PDB entry 8K1Z | electron microscopy, 3.41 A resolution | chains A and B

[Chain A (and B)]
Molecule: Potassium channel subfamily K member 9
From: Homo sapiens
Notes: chain B of this document is another copy of the same molecule, construct and numbering; everything in this record applies to it too
UniProt: Q9NPC2 (KCNK9_HUMAN); numbering as in UniProt (aligned over 1-259)
Chain sequence (275 residues; row label = number of the first residue in the row):
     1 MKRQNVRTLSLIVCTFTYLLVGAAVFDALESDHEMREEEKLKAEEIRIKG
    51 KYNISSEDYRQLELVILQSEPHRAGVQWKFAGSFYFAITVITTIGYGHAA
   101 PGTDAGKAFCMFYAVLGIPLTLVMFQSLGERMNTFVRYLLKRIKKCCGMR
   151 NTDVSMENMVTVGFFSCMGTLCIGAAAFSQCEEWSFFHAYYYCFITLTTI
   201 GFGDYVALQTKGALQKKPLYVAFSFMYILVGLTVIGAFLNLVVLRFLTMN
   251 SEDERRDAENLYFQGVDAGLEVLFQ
Disordered / not traced: 1, 148-152, 249-275
Differences from the reference sequence: expression tag (260-275)
Curated features (UniProtKB/Swiss-Prot):
  - region: Thr93 to His98 (Selectivity filter 1), Thr199 to Asp204 (Selectivity filter 2), Val243 to Thr248 (X-gate)
  - binding site (K(+)): Thr93, Ile94, Gly95, Tyr96, Thr199, Ile200, Gly201, Phe202
  - site: Trp78 (Forms a cation-pi interaction with protonated H-98, stabilizing the C-type inactivated state), His98 (pH sensor)
  - glycosylation: Asn53 (N-linked (GlcNAc...) asparagine)
  - natural variant: Gly236 (G236R: In BIBARS), Ala237 (A237D: In BIBARS)
  - mutagenesis: Trp78 (W78A/L/F: Impairs channel inhibition by extracellular acidification), Thr93 (T93C: Abolishes voltage gating. Conducts currents with linear I-V relationship characteristic of classical leak channels), His98 (H98D/N: Impairs channel inhibition by extracellular acidification. Does not affect channel ion selectivity), Thr199 (T199C: Abolishes voltage gating. Conducts currents with linear I-V relationship characteristic of classical leak channels)
Bound ions: K+ site 1: Thr93, Thr199 (shared with Thr93(B), Thr199(B) of chain B); K+ site 2: Thr93, Ile94, Thr199, Ile200 (shared with Thr93(B), Ile94(B), Thr199(B), Ile200(B) of chain B); K+ site 3: Ile94, Gly95, Ile200, Gly201 (shared with Ile94(B), Gly95(B), Ile200(B), Gly201(B) of chain B); K+ site 4: Gly95, Tyr96, Gly201, Phe202 (shared with Gly95(B), Tyr96(B), Gly201(B), Phe202(B) of chain B)

[How chain A and chain B interact]
Pairs across the interface (146):
  Gln4(A) - Arg131(B)
  Asn5(A) - Arg131(B)  hydrogen bond
  Arg7(A) - Ser127(B)
  Thr8(A) - Leu128(B)
  Thr8(A) - Arg131(B)
  Leu11(A) - Ser127(B)
  Thr15(A) - Leu120(B)
  Thr15(A) - Met124(B)
  Tyr18(A) - Tyr113(B)  hydrogen bond (backbone-side chain)
  Tyr18(A) - Leu116(B)
  Tyr18(A) - Gly117(B)
  Leu19(A) - Phe84(B)  hydrophobic
  Leu19(A) - Ala87(B)  hydrophobic
  Leu19(A) - Ile88(B)  hydrophobic
  Leu19(A) - Ile91(B)  hydrophobic
  Leu19(A) - Tyr113(B)  hydrogen bond (backbone-side chain)
  Leu20(A) - Phe80(B)  hydrophobic
  Leu20(A) - Phe84(B)  hydrophobic
  Gly22(A) - Tyr113(B)
  Ala23(A) - Ser83(B)
  Ala23(A) - Phe84(B)
  Val25(A) - Phe109(B)  hydrophobic
  Phe26(A) - Trp78(B)  hydrophobic
  Phe26(A) - Ser83(B)
  Phe26(A) - Phe86(B)  hydrophobic
  Phe26(A) - Phe109(B)  hydrophobic
  Phe26(A) - Cys110(B)  hydrophobic
  Asp27(A) - Trp78(B)
  Asp27(A) - Lys79(B)
  Asp27(A) - Phe80(B)  hydrogen bond (side chain-backbone)
  Asp27(A) - Ser83(B)  hydrogen bond (backbone-side chain)
  Glu30(A) - Trp78(B)
  Glu30(A) - Pro101(B)
  Glu30(A) - Gly102(B)
  Glu30(A) - Thr103(B)
  His33(A) - Gly102(B)
  His33(A) - Thr103(B)
  Glu34(A) - Val76(B)
  Glu34(A) - Gln77(B)  hydrogen bond (side chain-backbone)
  Glu34(A) - Trp78(B)
  Glu38(A) - His72(B)
  Glu38(A) - Gly75(B)
  Leu41(A) - Val65(B)
  Leu41(A) - Gln68(B)
  Leu41(A) - Ser69(B)
  Leu41(A) - His72(B)
  Lys42(A) - Arg73(B)
  Glu44(A) - Gln61(B)
  Glu44(A) - Val65(B)
  Glu45(A) - Arg73(B)  salt bridge
  Arg47(A) - Gln61(B)
  Ile48(A) - Leu62(B)  hydrophobic
  Tyr52(A) - Ser55(B)
  Tyr52(A) - Asp58(B)  hydrogen bond
  Ser55(A) - Tyr52(B)
  Asp58(A) - Tyr52(B)  hydrogen bond
  Gln61(A) - Glu44(B)
  Gln61(A) - Arg47(B)
  Leu62(A) - Ile48(B)  hydrophobic
  Glu63(A) - Ile66(B)
  Val65(A) - Leu41(B)
  Val65(A) - Glu44(B)
  Ile66(A) - Glu63(B)
  Ile66(A) - Ile66(B)  hydrophobic
  Leu67(A) - Glu70(B)
  Gln68(A) - Leu41(B)
  Ser69(A) - Leu41(B)
  Glu70(A) - Leu67(B)
  His72(A) - Glu38(B)
  His72(A) - Leu41(B)
  Arg73(A) - Lys42(B)
  Arg73(A) - Glu45(B)  salt bridge
  Gly75(A) - Glu38(B)
  Val76(A) - Glu34(B)
  Gln77(A) - Glu34(B)  hydrogen bond (backbone-side chain)
  Trp78(A) - Asp27(B)
  Trp78(A) - Glu30(B)
  Trp78(A) - Glu34(B)
  Lys79(A) - Asp27(B)
  Phe80(A) - Leu20(B)  hydrophobic
  Phe80(A) - Asp27(B)  hydrogen bond (backbone-side chain)
  Ser83(A) - Ala23(B)
  Ser83(A) - Phe26(B)
  Ser83(A) - Asp27(B)  hydrogen bond (side chain-backbone)
  Phe84(A) - Leu19(B)  hydrophobic
  Phe84(A) - Leu20(B)  hydrophobic
  Phe84(A) - Ala23(B)
  Phe86(A) - Phe26(B)  hydrophobic
  Phe86(A) - Phe202(B)  hydrophobic
  Ala87(A) - Leu19(B)  hydrophobic
  Ile88(A) - Leu19(B)  hydrophobic
  Val90(A) - Phe202(B)  hydrophobic
  Ile91(A) - Leu19(B)  hydrophobic
  Thr93(A) - Thr199(B)
  Ile94(A) - Ile200(B)
  Gly95(A) - Ile200(B)
  Gly95(A) - Gly201(B)
  Gly95(A) - Phe202(B)
  Gly97(A) - Phe202(B)
  Pro101(A) - Glu30(B)
  Gly102(A) - Glu30(B)
  Gly102(A) - His33(B)
  Thr103(A) - Glu30(B)
  Thr103(A) - His33(B)
  Asp104(A) - Phe187(B)
  Asp104(A) - His188(B)  salt bridge
  Lys107(A) - His188(B)
  Lys107(A) - Tyr205(B)
  Phe109(A) - Val25(B)  hydrophobic
  Phe109(A) - Phe26(B)  hydrophobic
  Cys110(A) - Phe26(B)  hydrophobic
  Met111(A) - Tyr191(B)  hydrophobic
  Met111(A) - Phe194(B)  hydrophobic
  Tyr113(A) - Tyr18(B)  hydrogen bond (side chain-backbone)
  Tyr113(A) - Leu19(B)  hydrogen bond (side chain-backbone)
  Tyr113(A) - Gly22(B)
  Val115(A) - Phe194(B)  hydrophobic
  Leu116(A) - Tyr18(B)
  Gly117(A) - Tyr18(B)
  Pro119(A) - Val243(B)  hydrophobic
  Leu120(A) - Thr15(B)
  Met124(A) - Thr15(B)
  Gln126(A) - Leu247(B)
  Ser127(A) - Leu11(B)
  Leu128(A) - Thr8(B)
  Arg131(A) - Gln4(B)
  Arg131(A) - Asn5(B)  hydrogen bond
  Arg131(A) - Thr8(B)
  Phe187(A) - Asp104(B)
  His188(A) - Asp104(B)  salt bridge
  His188(A) - Lys107(B)
  Tyr191(A) - Lys107(B)
  Tyr191(A) - Met111(B)  hydrophobic
  Phe194(A) - Met111(B)  hydrophobic
  Phe194(A) - Val115(B)  hydrophobic
  Thr199(A) - Thr93(B)
  Ile200(A) - Thr93(B)
  Ile200(A) - Ile94(B)
  Ile200(A) - Gly95(B)
  Gly201(A) - Gly95(B)
  Phe202(A) - Val90(B)  hydrophobic
  Phe202(A) - Gly95(B)
  Phe202(A) - Gly97(B)
  Tyr205(A) - Lys107(B)
  Val243(A) - Pro119(B)  hydrophobic
  Leu247(A) - Gln126(B)
Interface residues without a listed pair, chain A (105 interface residues in all): Ile12, Cys14, Glu37, Lys51, Asn53, Ile54, Tyr59, Tyr96, Ala100, Gly106, Ala108, Phe112, Ala114, Thr121, Leu122, Val123, Thr198, Asp204, Leu239, Leu244
Interface residues without a listed pair, chain B (105 interface residues in all): Arg7, Ile12, Cys14, Glu37, Lys51, Asn53, Ile54, Tyr59, Tyr96, Ala100, Gly106, Ala108, Phe112, Ala114, Thr121, Leu122, Val123, Thr198, Asp204, Leu239, Leu244

[Summary]
Chain A and chain B each contribute 105 residues to their interface; the contacts include 14 hydrogen bonds
and 4 salt bridges. Among the polar pairs are Glu45(A)-Arg73(B), Asp104(A)-His188(B) and Asn5(A)-Arg131(B).
Curated annotation (UniProt) lists 8 K+-binding residues and 4 mutagenesis sites on chain A.
Both chains are Potassium channel subfamily K member 9 (Homo sapiens). Entry 8K1Z (Human TWIK-related
acid-sensitive potassium channel TASK3 at pH 6.0, 200 mM KCl) was determined by electron microscopy, deposited
together with 8K1J, 8K1Q and 8K1V.
